Entry 7KMF (electron microscopy, 2.91 A resolution); this record covers chains D and I of the 10 polymer chains in the assembly.

Chain D:
Molecule: Translation initiation factor eIF-2B subunit beta
Organism: Homo sapiens
UniProt: P49770 (EI2BB_HUMAN); residues 1-351 here = UniProt positions 1-351
Amino-acid sequence (367 residues; numbered -15 to 351; the number before each row is that of its first residue; numbers below 1 keep their minus sign (Met-15 is residue -15)):
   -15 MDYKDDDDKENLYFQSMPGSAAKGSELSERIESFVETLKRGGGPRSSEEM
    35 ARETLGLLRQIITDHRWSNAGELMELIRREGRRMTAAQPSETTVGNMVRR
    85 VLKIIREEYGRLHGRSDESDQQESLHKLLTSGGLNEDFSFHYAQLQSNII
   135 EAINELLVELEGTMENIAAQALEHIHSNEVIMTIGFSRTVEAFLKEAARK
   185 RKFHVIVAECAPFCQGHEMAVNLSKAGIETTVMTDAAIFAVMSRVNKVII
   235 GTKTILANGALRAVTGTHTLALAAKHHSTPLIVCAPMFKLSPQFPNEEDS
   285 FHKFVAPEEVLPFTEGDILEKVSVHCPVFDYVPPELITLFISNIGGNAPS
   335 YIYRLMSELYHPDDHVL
Not modelled in the structure: -15 to 8, 27-28, 98-124
Differences from the reference sequence: initiating methionine (-15); expression tag (-14 to 0)
Curated features (UniProtKB/Swiss-Prot):
  - natural variant: Val85 (V85E: In VWM2), Ala127 (A127V: Found in a patient with Rett syndrome-like phenotype; uncertain significance), Ser171 (S171F: In VWM2), Pro196 (P196S: In VWM2), Gly200 (G200V: In VWM2), Glu213 (E213G: In VWM2), Cys268 (C268Y: In VWM2), Lys273 (K273R: In VWM2), Val316 (V316D: In VWM2), Gly329 (G329V: In VWM2)

Chain I:
Molecule: Translation initiation factor eIF-2B subunit epsilon
Organism: Homo sapiens
UniProt: Q13144 (EI2BE_HUMAN); residue numbers follow UniProt; this construct covers 1-721
Amino-acid sequence (721 residues; row label = number of the first residue in the row):
     1 MAAPVVAPPGVVVSRANKRSGAGPGGSGGGGARGAEEEPPPPLQAVLVAD
    51 SFDRRFFPISKDQPRVLLPLANVALIDYTLEFLTATGVQETFVFCCWKAA
   101 QIKEHLLKSKWCRPTSLNVVRIITSELYRSLGDVLRDVDAKALVRSDFLL
   151 VYGDVISNINITRALEEHRLRRKLEKNVSVMTMIFKESSPSHPTRCHEDN
   201 VVVAVDSTTNRVLHFQKTQGLRRFAFPLSLFQGSSDGVEVRYDLLDCHIS
   251 ICSPQVAQLFTDNFDYQTRDDFVRGLLVNEEILGNQIHMHVTAKEYGARV
   301 SNLHMYSAVCADVIRRWVYPLTPEANFTDSTTQSCTHSRHNIYRGPEVSL
   351 GHGSILEENVLLGSGTVIGSNCFITNSVIGPGCHIGDNVVLDQTYLWQGV
   401 RVAAGAQIHQSLLCDNAEVKERVTLKPRSVLTSQVVVGPNITLPEGSVIS
   451 LHPPDAEEDEDDGEFSDDSGADQEKDKVKMKGYNPAEVGAAGKGYLWKAA
   501 GMNMEEEEELQQNLWGLKINMEEESESESEQSMDSEEPDSRGGSPQMDDI
   551 KVFQNEVLGTLQRGKEENISCDNLVLEINSLKYAYNISLKEVMQVLSHVV
   601 LEFPLQQMDSPLDSSRYCALLLPLLKAWSPVFRNYIKRAADHLEALAAIE
   651 DFFLEHEALGISMAKVLMAFYQLEILAEETILSWFSQRDTTDKGQQLRKN
   701 QQLQRFIQWLKEAEEESSEDD
Not modelled in the structure: 1-40, 233-237, 280-284, 467-721
Curated features (UniProtKB/Swiss-Prot):
  - modified residue: Ala2 (N-acetylalanine), Arg19 (Omega-N-methylarginine), Ser27 (Phosphoserine), Ser130 (Phosphoserine), Thr322 (Phosphothreonine), Ser450 (Phosphoserine), Ser466 (Phosphoserine), Ser469 (Phosphoserine), Ser532 (Phosphoserine), Ser540 (Phosphoserine), Ser544 (Phosphoserine), Ser717 (Phosphoserine)
  - cross-link (Glycyl lysine isopeptide (Lys-Gly)): Lys61 (interchain with G-Cter in ubiquitin), Lys103 (interchain with G-Cter in ubiquitin), Lys141 (interchain with G-Cter in ubiquitin), Lys217 (interchain with G-Cter in ubiquitin)
  - natural variant: Asp62 (D62V: In VWM5), Leu68 (L68S: In VWM5), Val73 (V73G: In VWM5), Ala74 (A74T: In VWM5), Thr91 (T91A: In VWM5), Leu106 (L106F: In VWM5), Arg113 (R113C: In VWM5; R113H: In VWM5), Arg195 (R195C: In VWM5; R195H: In VWM5), Arg269 (R269G: In VWM5; R269Q: In VWM5), Asp270 (D270H: In VWM5), Arg299 (R299H: In VWM5), Cys310 (C310F: In VWM5), 9 further natural variant entries in UniProt

Chain D / chain I interface:
Pairs across the interface (40):
  Glu16(D) with Thr115(I)
  Glu20(D) with Lys110(I), salt bridge
  Lys23(D) with Ala325(I), hydrogen bond (side chain-backbone); Asn326(I)
  Arg24(D) with Glu81(I), salt bridge; Thr84(I); Ala85(I)
  Gln72(D) with Tyr319(I)
  Lys287(D) with Tyr319(I)
  Phe288(D) with Arg316(I), hydrogen bond (backbone-side chain); Tyr319(I); His337(I)
  Val289(D) with Tyr319(I), hydrophobic
  Ala290(D) with Arg316(I); Tyr319(I)
  Pro291(D) with Arg315(I); Arg316(I); Trp317(I), hydrophobic
  Glu292(D) with Ala293(I); Lys294(I); Trp317(I)
  Leu295(D) with Trp317(I)
  Phe297(D) with Lys186(I); Ser188(I); His192(I); Thr194(I); Tyr296(I), hydrophobic; Trp317(I), hydrophobic
  Thr298(D) with Glu187(I); Ser189(I)
  Gly300(D) with Ser191(I); His192(I)
  Asp301(D) with Ser191(I), hydrogen bond (backbone-backbone)
  Leu303(D) with His192(I); Arg315(I), hydrogen bond (backbone-side chain); Trp317(I), hydrophobic
  Glu304(D) with Pro193(I)
  Val306(D) with Arg315(I)
  His309(D) with His340(I); Asn341(I)
Also at the interface, not in a pair above, chain D (22 interface residues in all): Ser284, Pro296
Also at the interface, not in a pair above, chain I (27 interface residues in all): Asp312, Phe327

In short:
The interface between chain D and chain I involves 22 residues on one side and 27 on the other, with 4
hydrogen bonds and 2 salt bridges. Among the polar pairs are Glu20(D)-Lys110(I), Arg24(D)-Glu81(I) and
Lys23(D)-Ala325(I).
Here chain D is Translation initiation factor eIF-2B subunit beta and chain I is Translation initiation factor
eIF-2B subunit epsilon, both from Homo sapiens. Entry 7KMF (Sugar phosphate activation of the stress sensor
eIF2B) was determined by electron microscopy together with 7KMA from the same study.
